9LA2 - chains A and D of the 4 polymer chains in the assembly; structure by electron microscopy, 3.20 A resolution.

# Chain A (and D)
Molecule: Potassium channel GORK
From: Arabidopsis thaliana
Notes: chain D of this document is another copy of the same molecule, construct and numbering; everything in this record applies to it too
Reference sequence: Q94A76 (GORK_ARATH); numbering as in UniProt (aligned over 2-820)
Amino-acid sequence (834 residues; row label = number of the first residue in the row; numbers below 1 keep their minus sign (Met-7 is residue -7)):
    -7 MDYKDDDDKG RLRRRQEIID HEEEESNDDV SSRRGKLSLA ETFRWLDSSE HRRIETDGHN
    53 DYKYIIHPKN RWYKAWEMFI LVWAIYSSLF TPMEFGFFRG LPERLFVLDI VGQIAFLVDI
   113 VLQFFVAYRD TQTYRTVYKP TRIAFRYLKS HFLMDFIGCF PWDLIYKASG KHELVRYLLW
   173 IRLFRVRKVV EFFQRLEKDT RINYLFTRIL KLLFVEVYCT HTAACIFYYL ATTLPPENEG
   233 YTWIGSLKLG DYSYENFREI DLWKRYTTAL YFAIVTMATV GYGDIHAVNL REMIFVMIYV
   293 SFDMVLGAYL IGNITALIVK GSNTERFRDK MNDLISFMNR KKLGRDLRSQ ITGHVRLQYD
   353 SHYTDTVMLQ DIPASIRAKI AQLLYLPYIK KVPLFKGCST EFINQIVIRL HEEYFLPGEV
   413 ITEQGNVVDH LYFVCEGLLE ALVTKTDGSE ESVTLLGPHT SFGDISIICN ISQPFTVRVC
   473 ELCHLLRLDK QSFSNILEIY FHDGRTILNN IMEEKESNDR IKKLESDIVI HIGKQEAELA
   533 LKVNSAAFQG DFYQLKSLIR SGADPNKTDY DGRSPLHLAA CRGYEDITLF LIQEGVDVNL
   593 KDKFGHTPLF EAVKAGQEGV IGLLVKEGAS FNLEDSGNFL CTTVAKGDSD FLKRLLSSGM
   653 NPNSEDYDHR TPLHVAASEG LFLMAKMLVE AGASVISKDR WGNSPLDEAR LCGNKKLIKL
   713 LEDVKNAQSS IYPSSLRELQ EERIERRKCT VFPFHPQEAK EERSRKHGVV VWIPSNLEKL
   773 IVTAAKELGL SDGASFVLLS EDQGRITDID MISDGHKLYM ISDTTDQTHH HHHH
Not modelled in the structure: -7 to 49, 726-826
Differences from the reference sequence: initiating methionine (-7); expression tag (-6 to 1, 821-826)
UniProt features mapped onto this chain:
  - binding site (a nucleoside 3',5'-cyclic phosphate): Leu386 to Glu508
From the paper describing this entry:
  - post-translational modification sites: Ser518 (citing earlier work)

# How chain A and chain D interact
Contacting residue pairs (177):
  Thr125(A) - Glu473(D)  hydrogen bond
  Thr125(A) - Leu474(D)
  Tyr126(A) - Asp352(D)  hydrogen bond
  Tyr126(A) - Pro409(D)
  Tyr126(A) - Glu473(D)
  Tyr126(A) - Leu474(D)  hydrophobic
  Arg127(A) - Cys472(D)  hydrogen bond (side chain-backbone)
  Arg127(A) - Glu473(D)  salt bridge
  Glu189(A) - Thr316(D)  hydrogen bond
  Glu189(A) - Arg320(D)  hydrogen bond (backbone-side chain)
  Lys190(A) - Arg320(D)
  Asp191(A) - Arg320(D)  hydrogen bond (backbone-side chain)
  Thr192(A) - Arg320(D)  hydrogen bond (backbone-side chain)
  Thr192(A) - Met323(D)
  Thr192(A) - Ile327(D)
  Ile194(A) - Arg320(D)  hydrogen bond (backbone-side chain)
  Asn195(A) - Arg320(D)
  Tyr196(A) - Ser314(D)  hydrogen bond
  Tyr196(A) - Thr316(D)
  Tyr196(A) - Glu317(D)
  Tyr196(A) - Arg320(D)
  Leu197(A) - Glu317(D)
  Arg200(A) - Ile310(D)
  Gly232(A) - Asp243(D)
  Tyr233(A) - Leu241(D)
  Tyr233(A) - Asp243(D)  hydrogen bond (backbone-side chain)
  Tyr233(A) - Tyr244(D)  hydrophobic
  Tyr233(A) - Lys256(D)
  Ser238(A) - Gly242(D)
  Phe264(A) - Tyr274(D)
  Thr268(A) - Tyr274(D)
  Thr271(A) - Ala270(D)
  Thr271(A) - Thr271(D)
  Thr271(A) - Val272(D)
  Val272(A) - Val272(D)
  Gly273(A) - Val272(D)  hydrogen bond (backbone-backbone)
  Gly273(A) - Gly273(D)
  Gly273(A) - Tyr274(D)
  Tyr274(A) - Tyr274(D)
  Gly275(A) - Tyr274(D)  hydrogen bond (backbone-backbone)
  Ile277(A) - Tyr274(D)
  His278(A) - Leu241(D)
  His278(A) - Asp276(D)
  Ala279(A) - Leu241(D)
  Ala279(A) - Tyr263(D)  hydrogen bond (backbone-side chain)
  Ala279(A) - Asp276(D)
  Val280(A) - Leu241(D)
  Val280(A) - Gly242(D)
  Leu282(A) - Lys256(D)
  Leu282(A) - Thr259(D)
  Met285(A) - Leu241(D)  hydrophobic
  Met285(A) - Thr260(D)
  Met285(A) - Tyr263(D)  hydrophobic
  Met285(A) - Ile277(D)  hydrophobic
  Val288(A) - Tyr263(D)  hydrophobic
  Val288(A) - Tyr274(D)
  Met289(A) - Leu262(D)  hydrophobic
  Met289(A) - Tyr263(D)
  Met289(A) - Ile266(D)  hydrophobic
  Val292(A) - Ile266(D)  hydrophobic
  Val292(A) - Ala270(D)  hydrophobic
  Val292(A) - Val272(D)  hydrophobic
  Ser293(A) - Ile266(D)
  Met296(A) - Glu208(D)
  Met296(A) - Met269(D)  hydrophobic
  Val297(A) - Leu205(D)  hydrophobic
  Ala300(A) - Ile303(D)  hydrophobic
  Ala300(A) - Ile306(D)  hydrophobic
  Tyr301(A) - Ile306(D)  hydrophobic
  Tyr301(A) - Ile310(D)
  Gly304(A) - Thr307(D)
  Gly304(A) - Ile310(D)
  Asn305(A) - Ile310(D)
  Thr307(A) - Thr307(D)
  Ala308(A) - Ile310(D)
  Ala308(A) - Val311(D)  hydrophobic
  Lys312(A) - Glu317(D)
  His354(A) - Arg332(D)  hydrogen bond (backbone-side chain)
  Asp357(A) - Asp325(D)
  Asp357(A) - Leu326(D)
  Asp357(A) - Phe329(D)
  Asp357(A) - Arg332(D)  salt bridge
  Thr358(A) - Phe329(D)
  Met360(A) - Lys322(D)
  Met360(A) - Asp325(D)
  Leu361(A) - Phe329(D)  hydrophobic
  Asp363(A) - Gln350(D)
  Asp363(A) - Tyr355(D)
  Asp363(A) - Thr356(D)
  Ile364(A) - Ile343(D)
  Ile364(A) - His346(D)
  Ile364(A) - Val347(D)  hydrophobic
  Pro365(A) - His346(D)
  Pro365(A) - Glu405(D)
  Pro365(A) - Phe407(D)  hydrophobic
  Ala366(A) - Glu405(D)
  Ala366(A) - His422(D)
  Ala366(A) - Arg479(D)
  Ser367(A) - Phe407(D)
  Ser367(A) - Tyr424(D)
  Ile368(A) - Gln342(D)
  Ile368(A) - Ile343(D)  hydrophobic
  Ile368(A) - His346(D)
  Lys371(A) - Leu339(D)
  Leu375(A) - Leu335(D)  hydrophobic
  Leu376(A) - Lys333(D)
  Leu376(A) - Leu335(D)  hydrophobic
  Gln397(A) - Asp421(D)  hydrogen bond
  Arg401(A) - Asp481(D)  salt bridge
  Glu404(A) - Phe329(D)
  Glu404(A) - Lys333(D)  salt bridge
  Tyr406(A) - Lys333(D)
  His476(A) - Lys333(D)
  Ile491(A) - Gln483(D)
  Leu533(A) - Ser537(D)
  Asn536(A) - Tyr562(D)
  Ser537(A) - Tyr562(D)
  Phe540(A) - Tyr562(D)  hydrophobic
  Phe540(A) - Lys595(D)
  Gln541(A) - Lys526(D)
  Asp561(A) - Tyr562(D)
  Asp561(A) - Asp563(D)
  Tyr562(A) - Leu533(D)
  Tyr562(A) - Asn536(D)
  Tyr562(A) - Phe540(D)  hydrophobic
  Tyr562(A) - Asp561(D)  hydrogen bond
  Tyr562(A) - Tyr562(D)
  Tyr562(A) - Leu570(D)  hydrophobic
  Asp563(A) - Asp561(D)
  Asp563(A) - Asp563(D)
  Asp563(A) - Arg565(D)  salt bridge
  Arg565(A) - Asp563(D)  salt bridge
  Leu570(A) - Tyr562(D)  hydrophobic
  Leu570(A) - Asp563(D)
  Phe596(A) - Arg565(D)
  Phe596(A) - Lys606(D)
  His598(A) - Arg565(D)
  His598(A) - Phe596(D)
  His598(A) - His598(D)
  Lys606(A) - Lys595(D)  hydrogen bond (side chain-backbone)
  Lys606(A) - Phe596(D)
  Glu626(A) - Lys638(D)
  Asp627(A) - Thr634(D)  hydrogen bond
  Asp627(A) - Lys638(D)
  Asn630(A) - Thr634(D)  hydrogen bond
  Asn630(A) - Tyr659(D)  hydrogen bond
  Cys633(A) - Tyr659(D)
  Thr634(A) - Asp627(D)
  Thr634(A) - Asn630(D)
  Ala637(A) - Tyr659(D)  hydrophobic
  Lys638(A) - Glu626(D)  salt bridge
  Lys638(A) - Asp627(D)
  Asp658(A) - Tyr659(D)  hydrogen bond
  Tyr659(A) - Cys633(D)
  Tyr659(A) - Thr634(D)
  Tyr659(A) - Ala637(D)  hydrophobic
  Tyr659(A) - Asp658(D)  hydrogen bond
  Tyr659(A) - Tyr659(D)  hydrogen bond
  Tyr659(A) - Val667(D)  hydrophobic
  Asp660(A) - Tyr659(D)
  Asp660(A) - Asp660(D)
  Asp660(A) - Arg662(D)  salt bridge
  Arg662(A) - Asp660(D)  salt bridge
  Arg662(A) - Trp693(D)
  Val667(A) - Tyr659(D)  hydrophobic
  Ser670(A) - Arg692(D)  hydrogen bond (backbone-side chain)
  Glu671(A) - Tyr659(D)
  Glu671(A) - Arg692(D)  salt bridge
  Arg692(A) - Arg662(D)
  Arg692(A) - Ser670(D)  hydrogen bond
  Arg692(A) - Glu671(D)
  Trp693(A) - Arg662(D)
  Trp693(A) - Trp693(D)  hydrophobic
  Trp693(A) - Asn695(D)
  Trp693(A) - Glu700(D)
  Asn695(A) - Trp693(D)
  Glu700(A) - Trp693(D)  hydrogen bond
Other interface residues (no listed pair), chain A (104 interface residues in all): Arg121, Gln124, Asn230, Ile286, Ile303, Val311, Tyr355, Ile372, Tyr377, Asn487, Lys595, Asp691
Other interface residues (no listed pair), chain D (105 interface residues in all): Tyr246, Trp255, Val267, Leu302, Phe319, Arg348, Leu349, Tyr406, Leu408, Ile413, Glu530, Cys573, His661, Asp691

# In short
104 residues of chain A and 105 residues of chain D are in contact, with 26 hydrogen bonds and 10 salt
bridges. Polar contacts include Arg127(A)-Glu473(D), Asp357(A)-Arg332(D) and Arg401(A)-Asp481(D). Curated
annotation (UniProt) lists nucleoside 3',5'-cyclic phosphate-binding residues Leu386(A) and Glu508(A) on chain
A. From the paper: a modification site at Ser518(A).
Chain A and chain D are both Potassium channel GORK (Arabidopsis thaliana); the structure, Arabidopsis GORK
WT2, was determined by electron microscopy, deposited together with 9L9U, 9LA0, 9LA1, 9LA3 and 9LA7.
